Entry 2E2H (X-ray diffraction, 3.95 A resolution); this record covers chains B and J of the 13 polymer chains in the assembly.

[Chain B]
Protein: DNA-directed RNA polymerase II 140 kDa polypeptide
Organism: Saccharomyces cerevisiae
Notes: EC 2.7.7.6
UniProt: P08518 (RPB2_YEAST); residues 1-1224 here = UniProt positions 1-1224
Chain sequence (1224 residues; each row starts with the number of its first residue):
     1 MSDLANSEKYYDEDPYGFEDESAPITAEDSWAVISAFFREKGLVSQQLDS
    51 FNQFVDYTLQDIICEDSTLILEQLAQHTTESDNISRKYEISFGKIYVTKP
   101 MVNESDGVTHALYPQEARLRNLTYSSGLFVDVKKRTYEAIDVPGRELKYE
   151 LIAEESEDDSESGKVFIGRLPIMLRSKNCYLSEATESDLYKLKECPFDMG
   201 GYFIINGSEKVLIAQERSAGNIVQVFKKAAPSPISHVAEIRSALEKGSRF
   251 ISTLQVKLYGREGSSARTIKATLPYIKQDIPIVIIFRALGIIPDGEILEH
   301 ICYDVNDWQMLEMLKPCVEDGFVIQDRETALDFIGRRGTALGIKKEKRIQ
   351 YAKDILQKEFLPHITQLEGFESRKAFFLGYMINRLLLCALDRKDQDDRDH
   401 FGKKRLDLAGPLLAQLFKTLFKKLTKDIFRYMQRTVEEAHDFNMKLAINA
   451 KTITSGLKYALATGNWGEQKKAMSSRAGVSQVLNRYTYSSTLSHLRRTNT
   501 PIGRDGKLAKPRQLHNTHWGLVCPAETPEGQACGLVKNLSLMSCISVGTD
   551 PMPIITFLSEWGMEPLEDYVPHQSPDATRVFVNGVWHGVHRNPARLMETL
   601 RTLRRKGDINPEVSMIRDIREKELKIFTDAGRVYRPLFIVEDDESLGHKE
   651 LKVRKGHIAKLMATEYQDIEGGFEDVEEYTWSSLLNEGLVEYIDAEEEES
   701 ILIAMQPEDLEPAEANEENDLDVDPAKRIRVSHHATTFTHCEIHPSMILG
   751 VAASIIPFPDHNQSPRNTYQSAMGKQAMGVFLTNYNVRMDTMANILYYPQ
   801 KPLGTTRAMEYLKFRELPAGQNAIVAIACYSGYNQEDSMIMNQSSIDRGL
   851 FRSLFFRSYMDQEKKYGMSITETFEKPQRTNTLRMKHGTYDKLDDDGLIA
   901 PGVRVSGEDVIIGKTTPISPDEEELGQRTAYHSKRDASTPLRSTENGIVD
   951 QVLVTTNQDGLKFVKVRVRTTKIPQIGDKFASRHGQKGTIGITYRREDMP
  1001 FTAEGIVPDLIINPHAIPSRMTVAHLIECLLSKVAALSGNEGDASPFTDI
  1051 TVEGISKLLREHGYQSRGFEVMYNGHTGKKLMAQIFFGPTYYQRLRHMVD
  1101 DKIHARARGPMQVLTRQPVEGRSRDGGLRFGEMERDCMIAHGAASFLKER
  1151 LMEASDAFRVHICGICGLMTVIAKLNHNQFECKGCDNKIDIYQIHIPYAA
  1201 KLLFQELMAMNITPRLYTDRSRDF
Disordered / not traced: 1-19, 71-89, 133-163, 249-250, 336-344, 438-445, 503-508, 669-677, 715-721, 733-734, 920-934, 1224
Metal / ion sites: Mg2+: Asp837 (together with GTP) (shared with 2 residues of chain A); Zn2+: Cys1166, Cys1182, Cys1185
Residues lining bound ligands: GTP (guanosine-5'-triphosphate): Arg766, Tyr769, Asp837, Lys987, Arg1020
From the paper describing this entry:
  - Mg2+ coordination: Asp837

[Chain J]
Protein: DNA-directed RNA polymerases I/II/III subunit 10
Organism: Saccharomyces cerevisiae
Notes: EC 2.7.7.6
UniProt: P22139 (RPAB5_YEAST); numbering as in UniProt (aligned over 1-70)
Chain sequence (70 residues; numbered 1 to 70; the number before each row is that of its first residue):
     1 MIVPVRCFSCGKVVGDKWESYLNLLQEDELDEGTALSRLGLKRYCCRRMI
    51 LTHVDLIEKFLRYNPLEKRD
Disordered / not traced: 66-70
Metal / ion sites: Zn2+: Cys7, Cys10, Cys45
Swiss-Prot annotation at these positions:
  - binding site (Zn(2+)): Cys7, Cys10, Cys45, Cys46
  - cross-link: Lys59 (Glycyl lysine isopeptide (Lys-Gly) (interchain with G-Cter in ubiquitin))

[Interface between chain B and chain J]
Residue-residue contacts (60):
  Glu186(B) - Arg62(J)  salt bridge
  Tyr190(B) - Lys59(J)
  Tyr190(B) - Arg62(J)
  Tyr190(B) - Tyr63(J)  hydrophobic
  Cys195(B) - Tyr63(J)
  Phe197(B) - Lys59(J)
  Val780(B) - Met1(J)  hydrophobic
  Val780(B) - Leu56(J)  hydrophobic
  Thr783(B) - Lys59(J)
  Thr783(B) - Phe60(J)
  Thr783(B) - Tyr63(J)
  Asn784(B) - Tyr63(J)
  Tyr785(B) - Phe60(J)
  Tyr797(B) - Met1(J)
  Tyr798(B) - Ile2(J)
  Tyr798(B) - Pro4(J)  hydrophobic
  Pro799(B) - Met1(J)
  Gln800(B) - Arg48(J)
  Gln800(B) - Met49(J)  hydrogen bond
  Gln800(B) - Thr52(J)
  Lys801(B) - Thr52(J)  hydrogen bond (backbone-backbone)
  Lys801(B) - Val54(J)
  Leu803(B) - Leu51(J)  hydrophobic
  Arg815(B) - Val54(J)
  Glu816(B) - Val54(J)
  Glu816(B) - Leu56(J)
  Asn822(B) - Arg48(J)  hydrogen bond (backbone-side chain)
  Asn822(B) - Thr52(J)
  Ala823(B) - Arg48(J)
  Ile824(B) - Arg48(J)
  Asn842(B) - Phe8(J)
  Ser845(B) - Phe8(J)
  Arg848(B) - Cys7(J)  hydrogen bond (side chain-backbone)
  Arg848(B) - Phe8(J)  hydrogen bond (side chain-backbone)
  Arg848(B) - Ser9(J)
  Arg848(B) - Cys10(J)  hydrogen bond (side chain-backbone)
  Arg848(B) - Gly11(J)
  Gly849(B) - Phe8(J)
  Leu850(B) - Phe8(J)
  Arg996(B) - Ser9(J)
  Arg996(B) - Cys10(J)  hydrogen bond (side chain-backbone)
  Glu1004(B) - Arg43(J)  hydrogen bond (backbone-side chain)
  Glu1004(B) - Tyr44(J)
  Ile1006(B) - Arg43(J)
  Ile1006(B) - Tyr44(J)  hydrophobic
  Ile1006(B) - Cys45(J)  hydrophobic
  Val1007(B) - Ser9(J)
  Asp1009(B) - Phe8(J)
  Asp1009(B) - Ser9(J)
  Asp1009(B) - Arg48(J)  salt bridge
  Lys1033(B) - Tyr44(J)
  Ala1035(B) - Leu51(J)
  Ala1036(B) - Arg47(J)
  Leu1037(B) - Arg47(J)  hydrogen bond (backbone-side chain)
  Ser1038(B) - Gly33(J)
  Gly1039(B) - Gly33(J)
  Gly1039(B) - Leu51(J)
  Tyr1064(B) - Tyr44(J)
  Glu1070(B) - Tyr44(J)  hydrogen bond
  Phe1087(B) - Tyr44(J)
Also at the interface, not in a pair above, chain B (44 interface residues in all): Lys193, Glu194, Pro196, Ile795, Pro802, Leu817
Also at the interface, not in a pair above, chain J (26 interface residues in all): Glu32, His53, Pro65

[In short]
44 residues of chain B and 26 residues of chain J are in contact, with 10 hydrogen bonds and 2 salt bridges.
Polar contacts include Glu186(B)-Arg62(J), Asp1009(B)-Arg48(J) and Gln800(B)-Met49(J). Bound to chain B: GTP.
Cys1166(B), Cys1182(B) and Cys1185(B) form the Zn2+ site. From UniProt: 4 Zn2+-binding residues on chain J.
The paper reports Mg2+ coordination by Asp837(B).
Chain B is DNA-directed RNA polymerase II 140 kDa polypeptide and chain J is DNA-directed RNA polymerases
I/II/III subunit 10, both from Saccharomyces cerevisiae; the structure, RNA polymerase II elongation complex
at 5 mM Mg2+ with GTP, was determined by X-ray diffraction together with 2E2I, 2E2J, 2NVQ, 2NVT, 2NVX, 2NVY,
2NVZ and 2YU9 from the same study.
